PDB entry 8UTY | electron microscopy, 3.30 A resolution | chains E and N of the 7 polymer chains in the assembly

# Chain E
Name: Tubulin alpha-1B chain
Organism: Sus scrofa
UniProtKB: Q2XVP4 (TBA1B_PIG); residue numbers follow UniProt; this construct covers 1-451
Amino-acid sequence (451 residues; each row starts with the number of its first residue):
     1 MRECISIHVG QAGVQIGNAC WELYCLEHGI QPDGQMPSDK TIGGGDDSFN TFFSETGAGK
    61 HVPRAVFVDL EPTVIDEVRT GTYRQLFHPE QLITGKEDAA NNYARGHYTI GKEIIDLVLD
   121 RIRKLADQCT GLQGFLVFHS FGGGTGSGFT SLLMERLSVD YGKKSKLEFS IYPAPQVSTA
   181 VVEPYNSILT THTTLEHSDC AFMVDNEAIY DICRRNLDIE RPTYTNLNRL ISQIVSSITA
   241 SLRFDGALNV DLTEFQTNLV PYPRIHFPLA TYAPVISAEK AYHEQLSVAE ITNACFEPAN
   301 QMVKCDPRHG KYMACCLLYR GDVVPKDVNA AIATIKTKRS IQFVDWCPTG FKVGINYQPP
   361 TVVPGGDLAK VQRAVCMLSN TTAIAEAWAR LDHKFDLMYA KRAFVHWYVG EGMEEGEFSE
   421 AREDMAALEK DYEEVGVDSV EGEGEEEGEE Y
Curated features (UniProtKB/Swiss-Prot):
  - motif: Met1 to Cys4 (MREC motif)
  - active site: Glu254
  - binding site (GTP): Gly10, Gln11, Ala12, Gln15, Glu71, Ala99, Ser140, Gly143, Gly144, Thr145, Gly146, Thr179, Glu183, Asn206, Tyr224, Asn228, Leu252
  - binding site (Mg(2+)): Glu71
  - site: Tyr451 (Involved in polymerization)
  - modified residue: Lys40 (N6,N6,N6-trimethyllysine), Ser48 (Phosphoserine), Ser232 (Phosphoserine), Tyr282 (3'-nitrotyrosine), Arg339 (Omega-N-methylarginine), Ser439 (Phosphoserine), Glu443 (5-glutamyl polyglutamate), Glu445 (5-glutamyl polyglutamate), Tyr451 (3'-nitrotyrosine)
  - cross-link (Glycyl lysine isopeptide (Lys-Gly)): Lys326 (interchain with G-Cter in ubiquitin), Lys370 (interchain with G-Cter in ubiquitin)
Bound ions: Mg2+: Glu71 (together with GTP)
Small-molecule neighbours: GTP (guanosine-5'-triphosphate): Gly10, Gln11, Ala12, Gln15, Asp69, Glu71, Asp98, Ala99, Ala100, Asn101, Ser140, Phe141, Gly142, Gly143, Gly144, Thr145, Gly146, Ile171, Thr179, Glu183, Asn206, Tyr224, Leu227, Asn228, Ile231

# Chain N
Name: Kinesin-like protein KIF1A
Organism: Homo sapiens
UniProtKB: Q12756 (KIF1A_HUMAN); numbering as in UniProt (aligned over 1-393)
Amino-acid sequence (438 residues; numbered 1 to 438; the number before each row is that of its first residue):
     1 MAGASVKVAV RVRPFNSREM SRDSKCIIQM SGSTTTIVNP KQPKETPKSF SFDYSYWSHT
    61 SPEDINYASQ KQVYRDIGEE MLQHAFEGYN VCIFAYGQTG AGKSYTMMGK QEKDQQGIIP
   121 QLCEDLFSRI NDTTNDNMSY SVEVSYMEIY CERVRDLLNP KNKGNLRVRE HPLLGPYVED
   181 LSKLAVTSYN DIQDLMDSGN KARTVAATNM NETSSRSHAV FNIIFTQKRH DAETNITTEK
   241 VSKISLVDLA GSERADSTGA KGTRLKEGAN INKSLTTLGK VISALAEMDS GPNKNKKKKK
   301 TDFIPYRDSV LTWLLRENLG GNSRTAMVAA LSPADINYDE TLSTLRYADR AKQIRCNAVI
   361 NEDLNNKLIR ELKDEVTRLR DLLYAQGLGD ITDGAGVKQL EDKVEELASK NYHLENEVAR
   421 LKKLVEFTSA WSHPQFEK
Not modelled in the structure: 1, 390-438
Differences from the reference sequence: engineered mutation Leu364 (Pro in Q12756); linker (394-425); expression tag (426-438)
Small-molecule neighbours: AMP-PNP (ANP; phosphoaminophosphonic acid-adenylate ester): Arg11, Arg13, Pro14, Ser58, Gln70, Gly97, Gln98, Thr99, Gly100, Ala101, Gly102, Lys103, Ser104, Tyr105, Asp248

# How chain E and chain N interact
Residue-residue contacts - 25 pairs, chain E then chain N:
  Tyr108(E) with Ala255(N), hydrophobic
  Lys401(E) with Lys280(N)
  Arg402(E) with Arg350(N)
  His406(E) with Lys273(N)
  Val409(E) with Asn272(N); Thr276(N)
  Gly410(E) with Ala269(N); Lys273(N)
  Gly412(E) with Glu253(N); Arg254(N); Ala255(N); Asn272(N)
  Met413(E) with Asn272(N)
  Glu414(E) with Ser252(N); Glu253(N); Arg254(N), salt bridge; Ser343(N), hydrogen bond
  Glu415(E) with Thr276(N), hydrogen bond
  Gly416(E) with Arg254(N); Arg346(N)
  Glu417(E) with Arg254(N)
  Ser419(E) with Arg346(N)
  Glu420(E) with Arg254(N), salt bridge; Leu342(N); Arg346(N)
Also at the interface, not in a pair above, chain E (18 interface residues in all): Thr109, Val405, Glu411, Glu423
Also at the interface, not in a pair above, chain N (15 interface residues in all): Asp256, Leu265

# Overview
18 residues of chain E face 15 of chain N across their interface; the contacts include 2 hydrogen bonds and 2
salt bridges. Polar contacts include Glu414(E)-Arg254(N), Glu420(E)-Arg254(N) and Glu414(E)-Ser343(N). Bound
to chain E: GTP. Ligands of chain N: AMP-PNP.
Chain E is Tubulin alpha-1B chain (Sus scrofa) and chain N is Kinesin-like protein KIF1A (Homo sapiens); the
structure, KIF1A[1-393] P364L mutant AMP-PNP bound two-heads-bound state in complex with a microtubule, was
determined by electron microscopy, deposited together with 8UTN, 8UTO, 8UTP, 8UTQ, 8UTR, 8UTS and 4 further
entries.
